3JPO - chains A and P of the 4 polymer chains in the assembly; structure by X-ray diffraction, 2.00 A resolution.

[Chain A]
Protein: DNA polymerase beta
From: Homo sapiens
Notes: EC 2.7.7.7
Reference sequence: P06746 (DPOLB_HUMAN); residues 1-335 here = UniProt positions 1-335
Chain sequence (335 residues; row label = number of the first residue in the row):
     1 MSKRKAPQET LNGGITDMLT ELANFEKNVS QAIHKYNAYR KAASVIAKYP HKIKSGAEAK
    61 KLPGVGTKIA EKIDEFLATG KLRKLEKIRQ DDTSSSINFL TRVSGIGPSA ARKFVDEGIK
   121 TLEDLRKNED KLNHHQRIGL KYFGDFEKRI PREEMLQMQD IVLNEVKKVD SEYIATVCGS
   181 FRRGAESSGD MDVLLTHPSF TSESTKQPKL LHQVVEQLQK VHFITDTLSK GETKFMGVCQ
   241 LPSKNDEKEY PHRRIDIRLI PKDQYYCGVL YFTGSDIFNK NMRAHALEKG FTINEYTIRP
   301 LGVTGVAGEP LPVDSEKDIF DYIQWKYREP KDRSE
Disordered / not traced: 1-9
Bound ions: Na+ site 1: Lys-60, Leu-62, Val-65 (shared with 1 residue of chain D); Na+ site 2: Thr-101, Val-103, Ile-106 (shared with DG9(P) of chain P); Mg2+: Asp-190, Asp-192 (together with G1C); Na+ site 3: Asp-190, Asp-192, Asp-256 (together with G1C)
Residues lining bound ligands: G1C: Arg-149, Gly-179, Ser-180, Arg-183, Ser-188, Gly-189, Asp-190, Asp-192, Tyr-271, Phe-272, Thr-273, Gly-274, Ser-275, Asp-276, Asn-279, Arg-283
Swiss-Prot annotation at these positions:
  - region: Arg-183 to Asp-192 (DNA-binding)
  - active site: Lys-72 (Nucleophile)
  - binding site (K(+)): Lys-60, Leu-62, Val-65, Thr-101, Val-103, Ile-106
  - binding site (Na(+)): Lys-60, Leu-62, Val-65, Thr-101, Val-103, Ile-106
  - binding site (dATP): Arg-149, Ser-180, Arg-183, Gly-189, Asp-190
  - binding site (dCTP): Arg-149, Ser-180, Arg-183, Gly-189, Asp-190
  - binding site (dGTP): Arg-149, Ser-180, Arg-183, Gly-189, Asp-190, Asp-192
  - binding site (dTTP): Arg-149, Ser-180, Arg-183, Gly-189, Asp-190
  - binding site (Mg(2+)): Asp-190, Asp-192, Asp-256
  - modified residue: Lys-72 (N6-acetyllysine), Arg-83 (Omega-N-methylarginine), Arg-152 (Omega-N-methylarginine)
  - cross-link (Glycyl lysine isopeptide (Lys-Gly)): Lys-41 (interchain with G-Cter in ubiquitin), Lys-61 (interchain with G-Cter in ubiquitin), Lys-81 (interchain with G-Cter in ubiquitin)
  - natural variant: Leu-22 (L22P: Found in a gastric cancer sample; uncertain significance), Tyr-39 (Y39C: Found in a gastric cancer sample; uncertain significance), Gly-118 (G118V: Decreased DNA-directed DNA polymerase activity), Arg-137 (R137Q: Decreased function in base-excision repair), Arg-149 (R149I: Decreased DNA-directed DNA polymerase activity), Asp-160 (D160N: Found in a gastric cancer sample; uncertain significance), Cys-239 (C239R: Found in a gastric cancer sample; uncertain significance), Lys-289 (K289M: Found in a colon cancer sample; uncertain significance), Asn-294 (N294D: Found in a gastric cancer sample; uncertain significance), Glu-295 (E295K: Found in a gastric cancer sample; uncertain significance)
  - mutagenesis: Phe-25 (F25W: No effect on 5'-dRP lyase activity. Decreased ssDNA binding), His-34 (H34G: Decreased 5'-dRP lyase activity. Decreased ssDNA binding), Lys-35 (K35A: Decreased 5'-dRP lyase activity. Decreased ssDNA binding. Loss of 5'-dRP lyase activity; when associated with A-68 and A-72. Decreased ssDNA binding; when associated with A-68 and A-72 ...), Tyr-39 (Y39F: No effect on 5'-dRP lyase activity; Y39Q: Abolishes DNA polymerase and 5'-dRP lyase activity), Lys-41 (K41R: Abolishes ubiquitination; when associated with R-61 and R-81), Lys-60 (K60A: Decreased 5'-dRP lyase activity. Decreased ssDNA binding), Lys-61 (K61R: Abolishes ubiquitination; when associated with R-41 and R-81), Lys-68 (K68A: No effect on 5'-dRP lyase activity. Decreased ssDNA binding. Loss of 5'-dRP lyase activity; when associated with A-35 and A-72. Decreased ssDNA binding; when associated with A-35 and A-72 ...), Glu-71 (E71Q: No effect on 5'-dRP lyase activity. No effect on structure shown by circular dichroism. No effect on ssDNA binding), Lys-72 (K72A: Severely reduced 5'-dRP lyase activity. Does not affect ssDNA binding. Loss of 5'-dRP lyase activity; when associated with A-35 and A-68. Decreased ssDNA binding ...), Glu-75 (E75A: Slightly decreased 5'-dRP lyase activity. Decreased ssDNA binding. No effect on structure shown by circular dichroism), Lys-81 (K81R: Abolishes ubiquitination; when associated with R-41 and R-61), 5 further mutagenesis entries in UniProt

[Chain P]
Molecule: 10-nt DNA strand
Sequence (10 nucleotides; row label = number of the first residue in the row):
     1 GCTGATGCGC
Modified positions: DOC (2',3'-dideoxycytidine-5'-monophosphate) at position 10
Bound ions: Na+: DG9 (shared with Thr-101(A), Val-103(A), Ile-106(A) of chain A)

[Interface between chain A and chain P]
Pairs across the interface - 15 pairs, chain A then chain P:
  Val-103(A) with DG9(P), phosphate contact
  Ser-104(A) with DG9(P), phosphate contact
  Gly-105(A) with DC8(P), phosphate contact; DG9(P), hydrogen bond to the phosphate
  Ile-106(A) with DG9(P), hydrogen bond to the phosphate
  Gly-107(A) with DC8(P), hydrogen bond to the phosphate
  Pro-108(A) with DC8(P), phosphate contact
  Ser-109(A) with DG7(P), phosphate contact; DC8(P), hydrogen bond to the phosphate
  Ala-110(A) with DC8(P), hydrogen bond to the phosphate
  His-135(A) with DG9(P), sugar contact
  Met-236(A) with DOC_10(P), sugar contact
  Arg-254(A) with DOC_10(P), salt bridge to the phosphate
  Asp-256(A) with DOC_10(P), sugar contact
  Tyr-271(A) with DOC_10(P), hydrogen bond to the base
Also at the interface, not in a pair above, chain A (14 interface residues in all): Asp-192

[Summary]
The interface between chain A and chain P involves 14 residues on one side and 4 on the other; the contacts
include 6 hydrogen bonds and 1 salt bridge. Polar pairs include Tyr-271(A)/DOC_10(P), Gly-105(A)/DG9(P) and
Ile-106(A)/DG9(P). Bound to chain A: G1C.
Here chain A is DNA polymerase beta (Homo sapiens) and chain P is a 10-nt DNA strand. Entry 3JPO (Ternary
complex of DNA polymerase beta with a dideoxy terminated primer and 2'-deoxyguanosine 5'-beta,
gamma-monochloromethylene triphosphate) was determined by X-ray diffraction, deposited together with 3JPN,
3JPP, 3JPQ, 3JPR, 3JPS and 3JPT.
